PDB entry 3J0P | electron microscopy, 10.60 A resolution (very low resolution: no residue pairs are listed; an interface is given only as per-side residue counts) | chains a and X of the 18 polymer chains in the assembly

[Chain a]
Molecule: 40S ribosomal RNA fragment
Source organism: Oryctolagus cuniculus
Sequence (48 nucleotides; numbered 541 to 588; the number before each row is that of its first residue):
   541 GGAGGGCAAG UCAUGGUGCC AGCAGCCGCG GUAAUUCCAG CUCCAAUA

[Chain X]
Molecule: Ribosomal protein S30
Source organism: Oryctolagus cuniculus
Amino-acid sequence (68 residues; numbered 7 to 74; the number before each row is that of its first residue):
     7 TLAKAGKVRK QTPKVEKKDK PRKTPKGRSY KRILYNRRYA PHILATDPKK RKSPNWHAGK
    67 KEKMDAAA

[Interface between chain a and chain X]
At this resolution (11 A) residue pairs are not listed: 22 residues of chain a and 28 of chain X lie at the interface.

[Overview]
22 residues of chain a and 28 residues of chain X are in contact.
Chain a is 40S ribosomal RNA fragment and chain X is Ribosomal protein S30, both from Oryctolagus cuniculus;
the structure, Core of mammalian 80S pre-ribosome in complex with tRNAs fitted to a 10.6A cryo-em map: rotated
..., was determined by electron microscopy, deposited together with 3J0L and 3J0O.
